8V24 - chains B and C of the 4 polymer chains in the assembly; structure by electron microscopy, 3.60 A resolution.

# Chain B
Molecule: UDP-3-O-acyl-N-acetylglucosamine deacetylase
Source organism: Escherichia coli CFT073
UniProt: P0A726 (LPXC_ECOL6); numbering as in UniProt (aligned over 1-305)
Sequence (305 residues; numbered 1 to 305; the number before each row is that of its first residue):
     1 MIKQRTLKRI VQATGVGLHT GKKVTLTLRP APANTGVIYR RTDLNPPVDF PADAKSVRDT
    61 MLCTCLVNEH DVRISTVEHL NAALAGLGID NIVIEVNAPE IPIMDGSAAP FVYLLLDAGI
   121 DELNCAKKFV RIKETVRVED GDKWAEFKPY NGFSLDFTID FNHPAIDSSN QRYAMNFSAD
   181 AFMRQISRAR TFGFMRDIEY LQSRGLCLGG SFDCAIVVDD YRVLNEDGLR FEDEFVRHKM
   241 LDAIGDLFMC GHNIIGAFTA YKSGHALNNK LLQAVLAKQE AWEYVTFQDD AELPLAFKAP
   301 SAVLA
Disordered / not traced: 302-305
Metal / ion sites: Zn2+: His79, His238, Asp242 (together with acetate ion)
Ligand contacts: LpxC (24G; uridine-5'-diphosphate-3-O-(R-3-hydroxymyristoyl)-glucosamine): Leu18, His19, Met61, Leu62, Lys143, Phe157, Asp160, Phe161, Thr191, Phe192, Gly193, Phe194, Met195, Ile198, Cys207, Gly210, Ser211, Phe212, Ala215, Val217, Lys239, Lys262, Ser263, Gly264, His265
Swiss-Prot annotation at these positions:
  - active site: His265 (Proton donor)
  - binding site (Zn(2+)): His79, His238, Asp242

# Chain C
Molecule: Lipopolysaccharide assembly protein B
Source organism: Escherichia coli CFT073
UniProt: P0AB59 (LAPB_ECOL6); residues 1-389 here = UniProt positions 1-389
Sequence (389 residues; row label = number of the first residue in the row):
     1 MLELLFLLLP VAAAYGWYMG RRSAQQNKQD EANRLSRDYV AGVNFLLSNQ QDKAVDLFLD
    61 MLKEDTGTVE AHLTLGNLFR SRGEVDRAIR IHQTLMESAS LTYEQRLLAI QQLGRDYMAA
   121 GLYDRAEDMF NQLTDETDFR IGALQQLLQI YQATSEWQKA IDVAERLVKL GKDKQRVEIA
   181 HFYCELALQH MASDDLDRAM TLLKKGAAAD KNSARVSIMM GRVFMAKGEY AKAVESLQRV
   241 ISQDRELVSE TLEMLQTCYQ QLGKTAEWAE FLQRAVEENT GADAELMLAD IIEARDGSEA
   301 AQVYITRQLQ RHPTMRVFHK LMDYHLNEAE EGRAKESLMV LRDMVGEKVR SKPRYRCQKC
   361 GFTAYTLYWH CPSCRAWSTI KPIRGLDGL
Disordered / not traced: 1-66
Metal / ion sites: Zn2+: Cys357, Cys360, Cys371, Cys374
Ligand contacts: LpxC (24G; uridine-5'-diphosphate-3-O-(R-3-hydroxymyristoyl)-glucosamine): Phe362, Pro372, Ser373
Swiss-Prot annotation at these positions:
  - binding site (Fe cation): Cys357, Cys360, Cys371, Cys374

# Chain B / chain C interface
Pairs across the interface (7; chain B residue first):
  Pro164(B) with Gln358(C); Lys359(C)
  Tyr221(B) with Arg356(C), hydrogen bond; Cys357(C); Gly361(C)
  Arg222(B) with Cys360(C), hydrogen bond (side chain-backbone)
  Phe297(B) with Gly67(C)
Also at the interface, not in a pair above, chain C (8 interface residues in all): Ser373

# In short
Chain B and chain C form an interface of 4 and 8 residues respectively, with 2 hydrogen bonds. Polar contacts
include Tyr221(B)-Arg356(C) and Arg222(B)-Cys360(C). Bound to chain B: LpxC. Chain C binds LpxC.
Here chain B is UDP-3-O-acyl-N-acetylglucosamine deacetylase and chain C is Lipopolysaccharide assembly
protein B, both from Escherichia coli CFT073. Entry 8V24 (LapB cytoplasmic domain in complex with LpxC) was
determined by electron microscopy.
